7SJQ - chains A and D; structure by X-ray diffraction, 2.00 A resolution.

Chain A:
Protein: Programmed cell death 1 ligand 1
Organism: Homo sapiens
UniProt: Q9NZQ7 (PD1L1_HUMAN); residue numbers follow UniProt; this construct covers 18-134
Chain sequence (119 residues; row label = number of the first residue in the row):
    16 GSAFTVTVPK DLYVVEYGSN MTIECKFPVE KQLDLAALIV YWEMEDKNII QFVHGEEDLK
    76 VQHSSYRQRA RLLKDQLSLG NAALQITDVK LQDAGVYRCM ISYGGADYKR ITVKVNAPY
Not modelled in the structure: 16-17
Cystine bridges: C40-C114
Covalent attachments: N-acetylglucosamine (NAG) linked to N35
Construct notes: expression tag (16-17)
Ion coordination: Na+ near E31 (its only coordinating residue here)
Swiss-Prot annotation at these positions:
  - glycosylation: N35 (N-linked (GlcNAc...) asparagine)

Chain D:
Protein: Cystine-dense peptide
Chain sequence (51 residues; row label = number of the first residue in the row):
     1 GSEEDCKVHC VKEWMAGKAC AERQKSYTIG RAHCSGQKFD VFKCLDHCAA P
Not modelled in the structure: 1, 21-37
Cystine bridges: C6-C48, C10-C44

Chain A / chain D interface:
Residue-residue contacts (21; chain A residue first):
  F19(A) - K7(D)  hydrogen bond (backbone-side chain)
  I54(A) - W14(D)  hydrophobic
  I54(A) - M15(D)  hydrophobic
  Y56(A) - W14(D)  hydrophobic
  Y56(A) - F42(D)  hydrophobic
  Q66(A) - W14(D)
  Q66(A) - K18(D)  hydrogen bond
  V68(A) - M15(D)  hydrophobic
  R113(A) - F42(D)
  M115(A) - V11(D)  hydrophobic
  M115(A) - W14(D)  hydrophobic
  M115(A) - V41(D)  hydrophobic
  M115(A) - L45(D)  hydrophobic
  S117(A) - V11(D)
  G119(A) - V8(D)
  G120(A) - V8(D)
  A121(A) - K7(D)  hydrogen bond (backbone-side chain)
  A121(A) - V11(D)  hydrophobic
  Y123(A) - F42(D)  hydrophobic
  Y123(A) - L45(D)  hydrophobic
  Y123(A) - D46(D)  hydrogen bond
Other interface residues (no listed pair), chain A (15 interface residues in all): E58, N63, D122

Summary:
Chain A and chain D form an interface of 15 and 10 residues respectively; the contacts include 4 hydrogen
bonds. Polar pairs include F19(A)-K7(D), Q66(A)-K18(D) and A121(A)-K7(D). Covalently linked
N-acetylglucosamine: at N35(A).
Here chain A is Programmed cell death 1 ligand 1 (Homo sapiens) and chain D is Cystine-dense peptide. Entry
7SJQ (Ex silico engineering of cystine-dense peptides yielding a potent bispecific T-cell engager) was
determined by X-ray diffraction.
